Entry 7QIJ (X-ray diffraction, 4.10 A resolution (low resolution: residue-level contacts below are approximate; hydrogen-bond / salt-bridge calls are withheld)); this record covers chains AA and AB of the 27 polymer chains in the assembly.

# Chain AA
Molecule: Low calcium response locus protein D
From: Yersinia enterocolitica
UniProtKB: P0C2V3 (LCRD_YEREN); residue numbers follow UniProt; this construct covers 356-704
Chain sequence (350 residues; row label = number of the first residue in the row):
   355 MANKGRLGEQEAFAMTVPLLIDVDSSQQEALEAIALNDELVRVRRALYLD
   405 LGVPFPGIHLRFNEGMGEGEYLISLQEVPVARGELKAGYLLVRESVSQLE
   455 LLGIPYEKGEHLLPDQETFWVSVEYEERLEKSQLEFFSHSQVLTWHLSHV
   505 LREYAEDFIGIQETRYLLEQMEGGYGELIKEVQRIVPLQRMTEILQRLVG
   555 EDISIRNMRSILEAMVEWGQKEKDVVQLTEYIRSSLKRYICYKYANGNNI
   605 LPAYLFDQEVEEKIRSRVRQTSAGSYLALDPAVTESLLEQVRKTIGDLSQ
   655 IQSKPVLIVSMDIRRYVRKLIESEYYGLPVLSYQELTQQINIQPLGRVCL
Unresolved in the structure: 355-358, 438-443, 460-470, 487-489, 650-651, 657
Construct notes: initiating methionine (355); variant R621 (Gly in P0C2V3)
From the paper describing this entry:
  - self-association interface (contacts with another copy of this molecule); pairs are residue here / residue on that copy: E431-R560 (salt bridge), D511-R592 (salt bridge), E517-R563 (salt bridge), R519-E531, G359

# Chain AB
Molecule: Yop proteins translocation protein X
From: Yersinia enterocolitica
UniProtKB: P0C2N4 (YSCX_YEREN); residues 32-122 here = UniProt positions 32-122
Chain sequence (95 residues; numbered 28 to 122; the number before each row is that of its first residue):
    28 GAMGALPPDGHPVEPHLERLYPTAQSKRSLWDFASPGYTFHGLHRAQDYR
    78 RELDTLQSLLTTSQSSELQAAAALLKCQQDDDRLLQIILNLLHKV
Unresolved in the structure: 28-50, 66-67
Construct notes: expression tag (28-31)

# Chain AA / chain AB interface
Contacting residue pairs - 19 pairs, chain AA then chain AB:
  V450(AA) - A51(AB)
  E454(AA) - S53(AB)
  S588(AA) - K121(AB)
  K591(AA) - K121(AB)
  I604(AA) - R72(AB)
  Q656(AA) - K54(AB)
  Q656(AA) - W58(AB)
  Y687(AA) - I115(AB)
  Y687(AA) - L119(AB)
  Q688(AA) - L119(AB)
  Q688(AA) - K121(AB)
  N695(AA) - H71(AB)
  N695(AA) - R72(AB)
  N695(AA) - A73(AB)
  I696(AA) - L112(AB)
  P698(AA) - D108(AB)
  P698(AA) - D109(AB)
  R701(AA) - D108(AB)
  R701(AA) - L111(AB)
Other interface residues (no listed pair), chain AA (19 interface residues in all): E448, S486, N602, S653, Q654, Q697, G700
Other interface residues (no listed pair), chain AB (17 interface residues in all): Q52, L70, Y76
From the paper, about this interface:
  - specific contacts: R701(AA)-D108(AB)

# In short
19 residues of chain AA face 17 of chain AB across their interface. The authors report a contact between
R701(AA) and D108(AB). From the paper: a self-association interface involving G359(AA), E431(AA) and D511(AA)
among others.
Here chain AA is Low calcium response locus protein D and chain AB is Yop proteins translocation protein X,
both from Yersinia enterocolitica. Entry 7QIJ (Complex of the Yersinia enterocolitica Type III secretion
export gate YscV with substrate:chaperone complex YscX:YscY) was determined by X-ray diffraction together with
7QIH from the same study.
